7WKK - chains G and H of the 30 polymer chains in the assembly; structure by electron microscopy, 4.20 A resolution (low resolution: residue-level contacts below are approximate; hydrogen-bond / salt-bridge calls are withheld).

== Chain G ==
Molecule: Nup54
Source organism: Xenopus laevis
UniProt: K9ZTJ6 (K9ZTJ6_XENLA); numbering as in UniProt (aligned over 1-535)
Amino-acid sequence (535 residues; each row starts with the number of its first residue):
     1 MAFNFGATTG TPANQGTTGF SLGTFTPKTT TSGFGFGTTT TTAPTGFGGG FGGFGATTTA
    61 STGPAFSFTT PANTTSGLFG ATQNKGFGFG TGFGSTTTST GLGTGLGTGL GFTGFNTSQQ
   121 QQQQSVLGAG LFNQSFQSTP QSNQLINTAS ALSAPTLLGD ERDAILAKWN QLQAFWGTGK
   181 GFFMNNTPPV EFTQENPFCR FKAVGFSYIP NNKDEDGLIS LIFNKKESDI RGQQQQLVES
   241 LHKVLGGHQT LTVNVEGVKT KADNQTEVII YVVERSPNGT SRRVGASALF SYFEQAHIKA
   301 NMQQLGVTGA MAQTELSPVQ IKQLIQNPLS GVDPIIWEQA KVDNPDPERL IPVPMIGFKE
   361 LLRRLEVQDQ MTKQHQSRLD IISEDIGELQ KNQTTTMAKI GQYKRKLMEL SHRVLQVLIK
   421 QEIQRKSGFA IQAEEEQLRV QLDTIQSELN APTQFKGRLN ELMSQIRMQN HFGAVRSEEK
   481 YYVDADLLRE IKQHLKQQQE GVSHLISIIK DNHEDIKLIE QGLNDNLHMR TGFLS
Disordered / not traced: 1-155, 188-318, 449-454, 475-487, 521-535

== Chain H ==
Molecule: IL4I1 protein
Source organism: Xenopus laevis
UniProt: Q91349 (Q91349_XENLA); numbering as in UniProt (aligned over 1-547)
Amino-acid sequence (547 residues; row label = number of the first residue in the row):
     1 MSGFNFGAAS AGGFSFGNPK STTTTAPTGF SFGAATAAPS GGFSFGTATP TPASTTGQTS
    61 GLFSFSNPAP SLAPTSGFSF GAQVTSTPAP SSGGLAFGAN TSKLNSGVGN QPAGGTTQTS
   121 QPMGGFSFGA ATTQTQPSAT SVGGFSFAGG VGSTSTNVFA QPAASTGITL QSAVSTAAAP
   181 TATTSQPTST FSFGTQPQAA PALNFGLLSS SSVLSTASTP AAAQPVAPTT GLSLNFGKPA
   241 DTSAAVTSTG STTTNTPSLS SLLGTSGPSL FSSVATSTVP SVVSTVASGL SLTSTATSTG
   301 FGMKTLASSA VPTGTLATST ASLGVKAPLA GTIVQANAVG SAAATGISTA TAMTYAQLEN
   361 LINKWSLELE DQEKHFLQQA TQVNAWDRTL MQNGERITTL HREMEKVKLD QKRLDQELDF
   421 ILSQQKELED LLTPLEESVK EQSGTIYLQH ADEEREKTYK LAENIDAQLK RMAQDLKEVI
   481 EHLNTSAGPG DASNPLQQIC KILNAHMDSL QWIDQNSALL QRKVEQVTKE CESRRKEQER
   541 GFSIAFD
Disordered / not traced: 1-358, 488-493, 528-547
Reported in the primary citation:
  - disease-associated variants - Q416P: decreased stability (proposed by the authors, not directly observed)

== How chain G and chain H interact ==
Residue-residue contacts (12):
  Gly-177(G) / Glu-373(H)
  Phe-358(G) / Phe-376(H)
  Gln-424(G) / Gln-442(H)
  Ile-466(G) / Val-479(H)
  Leu-488(G) / Pro-495(H)
  His-513(G) / Leu-520(H)
  Ile-516(G) / Leu-520(H)
  Ile-516(G) / Lys-523(H)
  Ile-516(G) / Val-524(H)
  Ile-516(G) / Val-527(H)
  Ile-519(G) / Val-527(H)
  Glu-520(G) / Val-527(H)
Other interface residues (no listed pair), chain G (15 interface residues in all): Ile-165, Leu-361, Arg-364, Val-417, Asn-470, Asn-512
Other interface residues (no listed pair), chain H (15 interface residues in all): Trp-365, Ala-380, Val-383, Leu-435, Ile-446, His-482

== In short ==
The chain G/chain H interface involves 15 residues from each chain. From the paper: Q416P of chain H reduces
stability.
Chain G is Nup54 and chain H is IL4I1 protein, both from Xenopus laevis; the structure, Cryo-EM structure of
the IR subunit from X. laevis NPC, was determined by electron microscopy.
